Entry 6RFS (electron microscopy, 4.04 A resolution (low resolution: residue-level contacts below are approximate; hydrogen-bond / salt-bridge calls are withheld)); this record covers chains C and Z of the 41 polymer chains in the assembly.

Chain C:
Molecule: Subunit NUCM of NADH:Ubiquinone Oxidoreductase (Complex I)
Source organism: Yarrowia lipolytica
Notes: EC 1.6.99.3
Reference sequence: Q9UUU1 (Q9UUU1_YARLL); residue numbers follow UniProt; this construct covers 1-466
Amino-acid sequence (466 residues; numbered 1 to 466; the number before each row is that of its first residue):
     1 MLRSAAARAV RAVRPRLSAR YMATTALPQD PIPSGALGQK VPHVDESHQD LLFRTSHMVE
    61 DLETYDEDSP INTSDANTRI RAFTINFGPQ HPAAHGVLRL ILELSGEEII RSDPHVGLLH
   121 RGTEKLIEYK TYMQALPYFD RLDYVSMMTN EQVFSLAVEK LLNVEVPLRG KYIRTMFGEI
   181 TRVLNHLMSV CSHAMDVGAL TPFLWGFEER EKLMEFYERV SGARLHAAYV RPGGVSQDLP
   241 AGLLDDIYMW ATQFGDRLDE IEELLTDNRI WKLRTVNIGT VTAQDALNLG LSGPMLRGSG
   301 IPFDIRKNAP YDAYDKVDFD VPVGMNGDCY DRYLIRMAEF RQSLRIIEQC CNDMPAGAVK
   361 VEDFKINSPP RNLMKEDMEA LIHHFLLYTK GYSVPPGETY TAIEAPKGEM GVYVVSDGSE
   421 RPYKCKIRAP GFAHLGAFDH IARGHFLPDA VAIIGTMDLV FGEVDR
Not modelled in the structure: 1-79

Chain Z:
Molecule: Subunit NUZM of NADH:Ubiquinone Oxidoreductase (Complex I)
Source organism: Yarrowia lipolytica
Reference sequence: A0A1D8N3H5 (A0A1D8N3H5_YARLL); residue numbers follow UniProt; this construct covers 1-182
Amino-acid sequence (182 residues; numbered 1 to 182; the number before each row is that of its first residue):
     1 MLPGGPVPVF KKYTVGSKGI WEKLRVLLAI APNRSTGNPI VPLYRVPTPG SRPEANVYQD
    61 PSSYPTNDIA ENPYWKRDHR RAYPQTAFFD QKTVTGLLEL GSEATPRIAD GEAGTKALAN
   121 IANGGVSFTQ ALGKSSKDVI YGEVLTVNGL PPVAPTLAPK QWKIIEGEAA IYPKGYPCRT
   181 FH
Not modelled in the structure: 1

Interface between chain C and chain Z:
Residue-residue contacts (77):
  Leu162(C) - His79(Z)
  Leu162(C) - Arg80(Z)
  Asn163(C) - His79(Z)
  Asn163(C) - Ala82(Z)
  Asn163(C) - Tyr83(Z)
  Asn163(C) - Pro84(Z)
  Lys212(C) - Gly37(Z)
  Glu215(C) - Tyr44(Z)
  Glu215(C) - Arg45(Z)
  Phe216(C) - Tyr44(Z)
  Arg219(C) - Arg45(Z)
  Asp238(C) - Tyr58(Z)
  Ala241(C) - Arg52(Z)
  Ala241(C) - Glu54(Z)
  Gly242(C) - Arg52(Z)
  Asp246(C) - Tyr44(Z)
  Asp246(C) - Arg45(Z)
  Met249(C) - Tyr13(Z)
  Thr252(C) - Lys12(Z)
  Gln253(C) - Tyr13(Z)
  Gln253(C) - Thr14(Z)
  Gln253(C) - Ser35(Z)
  Gln253(C) - Gly37(Z)
  Gln253(C) - Asn38(Z)
  Gln253(C) - Pro39(Z)
  Asp256(C) - Lys12(Z)
  Asp256(C) - Asn33(Z)
  Asp256(C) - Arg34(Z)
  Asp256(C) - Ser35(Z)
  Arg257(C) - Gly37(Z)
  Glu263(C) - Ile30(Z)
  Glu263(C) - Arg34(Z)
  Thr266(C) - Tyr176(Z)
  Pro302(C) - Trp162(Z)
  Pro302(C) - Phe181(Z)
  Asp304(C) - Trp162(Z)
  Lys307(C) - Lys160(Z)
  Lys307(C) - His182(Z)
  Asn308(C) - Ala158(Z)
  Asn308(C) - Trp162(Z)
  Phe319(C) - His182(Z)
  Asp320(C) - Ile165(Z)
  Asp320(C) - Thr180(Z)
  Asp320(C) - His182(Z)
  Val321(C) - Trp162(Z)
  Val321(C) - Thr180(Z)
  Val321(C) - Phe181(Z)
  Val321(C) - His182(Z)
  Pro322(C) - Cys178(Z)
  Pro322(C) - Arg179(Z)
  Val323(C) - Cys178(Z)
  Val323(C) - Arg179(Z)
  Val323(C) - Phe181(Z)
  Gly324(C) - Cys178(Z)
  Met325(C) - Pro177(Z)
  Tyr330(C) - Pro177(Z)
  Asp331(C) - Pro177(Z)
  Leu334(C) - Tyr172(Z)
  Leu334(C) - Pro177(Z)
  Leu334(C) - Cys178(Z)
  Met337(C) - Tyr172(Z)
  Ala338(C) - Ile171(Z)
  Ala338(C) - Tyr172(Z)
  Arg341(C) - Tyr172(Z)
  Gln342(C) - Ile171(Z)
  Gly357(C) - Pro61(Z)
  Ala358(C) - Pro61(Z)
  Glu362(C) - Thr66(Z)
  Glu362(C) - Arg77(Z)
  Glu362(C) - His79(Z)
  Asp363(C) - Tyr74(Z)
  Lys365(C) - Tyr74(Z)
  Lys365(C) - Arg80(Z)
  Ile366(C) - Arg80(Z)
  Asn372(C) - Gln59(Z)
  Pro395(C) - Arg80(Z)
  Pro395(C) - Tyr83(Z)
Also at the interface, not in a pair above, chain C (48 interface residues in all): Val164, Tyr248, Val359, Pro370, Ser393
Also at the interface, not in a pair above, chain Z (43 interface residues in all): Lys11, Pro49, Asp60, Ser62, Arg81

In short:
The interface between chain C and chain Z involves 48 residues on one side and 43 on the other.
Here chain C is Subunit NUCM of NADH:Ubiquinone Oxidoreductase (Complex I) and chain Z is Subunit NUZM of
NADH:Ubiquinone Oxidoreductase (Complex I), both from Yarrowia lipolytica. Entry 6RFS (Cryo-EM structure of a
respiratory complex I mutant lacking NDUFS4) was determined by electron microscopy, deposited together with
6RFQ and 6RFR.
